Entry 1PSS (X-ray diffraction, 3.00 A resolution); this record covers chains L and H of the 3 polymer chains in the assembly.

Chain L:
Name: Photosynthetic reaction center
Organism: Rhodobacter sphaeroides
Reference sequence: P02954 (RCEL_RHOSH); numbering as in UniProt (aligned over 5-270)
Sequence (266 residues; each row starts with the number of its first residue):
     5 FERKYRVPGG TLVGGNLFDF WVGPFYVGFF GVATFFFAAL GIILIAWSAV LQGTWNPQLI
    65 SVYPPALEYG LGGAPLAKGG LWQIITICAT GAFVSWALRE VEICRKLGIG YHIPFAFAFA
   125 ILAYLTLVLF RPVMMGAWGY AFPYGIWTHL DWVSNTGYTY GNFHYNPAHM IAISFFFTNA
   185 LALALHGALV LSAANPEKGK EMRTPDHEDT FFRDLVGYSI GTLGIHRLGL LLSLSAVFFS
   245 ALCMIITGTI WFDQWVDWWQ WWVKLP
Metal / ion sites: bacteriochlorophyll a Mg site 1 near His153 (its only coordinating residue here); bacteriochlorophyll a Mg site 2 near His173 (its only coordinating residue here); Fe ion: His190, His230 (shared with 3 residues of chain M)
Small-molecule neighbours:
  - bacteriochlorophyll a (BCL), molecule 1: Phe97, Phe121, Ala124, Ile125, Ala127, Tyr128, Leu131, Trp156, Val157, Ser158, Thr160, Gly161, Tyr162, Asn166, Phe167, His168, His173, Ala176, Ile177, Phe180, Phe181, Ser244, Ala245, Cys247, Met248
  - bacteriochlorophyll a (BCL), molecule 2: Phe97, Tyr128, Leu131, Phe146, Ile150, His153, Leu154, Trp156, Val157
  - bacteriochlorophyll a (BCL), molecule 3: Val157, Tyr162, His168, Phe181
  - bacteriochlorophyll a (BCL), molecule 4: His168, His173, Met174, Ile177, Ser178, Phe181, Thr182
  - bacteriopheophytin a (BPH), molecule 1: Thr38, Ala42, Ile49, Cys92, Ala93, Ala96, Phe97, Trp100, Glu104, Ile117, Ala120, Phe121, Phe123, Ala124, Tyr128, Tyr148, Gly149, Ile150, His153, Ser237, Leu238, Val241
  - bacteriopheophytin a (BPH), molecule 2: Phe181, Ala184, Leu185, Ala188, Leu189, Leu219
  - ubiquinone-10 (U10), molecule 1: Val26, Phe29, Val31, Gly35, Val36, Phe39, Trp100, Arg103
  - ubiquinone-10 (U10), molecule 2: Leu185, Ala186, Leu189, His190, Leu193, Val194, Glu212, Asp213, Phe216, Val220, Ser223, Ile224, Gly225, Thr226, Ile229, Leu232

Chain H:
Name: Photosynthetic reaction center
Organism: Rhodobacter sphaeroides
Reference sequence: P11846 (RCEH_RHOSH); residue numbers follow UniProt; this construct covers 12-248
Sequence (237 residues; each row starts with the number of its first residue):
    12 LASLAIYSFW IFLAGLIYYL QTENMREGYP LENEDGTPAA NQGPFPLPKP KTFILPHGRG
    72 TLTVPGPESE DRPIALARTA VSEGFPHAPT GDPMKDGVGP ASWVARRDLP ELDGHGHNKI
   132 KPMKAAAGFH VSAGKNPIGL PVRGCDLEIA GKVVDIWVDI PEQMARFLEV ELKDGSTRLL
   192 PMQMVKVQSN RVHVNALSSD LFAGIPTIKS PTEVTLLEED KICGYVAGGL MYAAPKR

How chain L and chain H interact:
Residue-residue contacts (53):
  Phe5(L) with Tyr40(H), hydrophobic; Pro41(H); Glu81(H)
  Arg7(L) with Ile85(H); Leu87(H), hydrogen bond (side chain-backbone); Arg89(H); His98(H), hydrogen bond
  Lys8(L) with Glu81(H); Ile85(H); Leu87(H); Val109(H); Gly110(H), hydrogen bond (backbone-backbone); Ser113(H), hydrogen bond; Trp114(H)
  Tyr9(L) with Gly110(H); Ser113(H)
  Arg10(L) with Pro97(H); His98(H), hydrogen bond (backbone-backbone)
  Val11(L) with Leu87(H), hydrophobic; His98(H); Gly110(H); Tyr243(H)
  Pro12(L) with Pro97(H), hydrophobic; His98(H); Pro100(H)
  Gly14(L) with Met242(H)
  Asp23(L) with Pro97(H)
  Phe24(L) with Phe96(H), hydrophobic
  Trp25(L) with Gly95(H)
  Arg109(L) with Met242(H)
  Lys110(L) with Pro111(H); Met242(H)
  Gly112(L) with Pro111(H)
  Ala198(L) with Phe64(H)
  Asn199(L) with Lys62(H)
  Lys204(L) with Ile65(H)
  Glu205(L) with Ile65(H); Leu66(H); Pro67(H); Arg70(H), salt bridge
  Met206(L) with Ile65(H), hydrogen bond (backbone-backbone); Pro67(H)
  Thr208(L) with Leu123(H); Asp124(H); Gly125(H)
  Asp210(L) with Asp124(H); Gly125(H), hydrogen bond (side chain-backbone); Pro172(H)
  Asp213(L) with Glu173(H)
  Gly225(L) with Glu173(H)
  Thr226(L) with Glu173(H), hydrogen bond (backbone-side chain)
  Leu227(L) with Glu173(H); Met175(H), hydrophobic
Other interface residues (no listed pair), chain L (28 interface residues in all): Gly13, Leu111, Ile224
Other interface residues (no listed pair), chain H (36 interface residues in all): Gly39, His68, Val115, Lys130, Ala238, Leu241

Overview:
28 residues of chain L face 36 of chain H across their interface; the contacts include 8 hydrogen bonds and 1
salt bridge. Among the polar pairs are Glu205(L)-Arg70(H), Arg7(L)-Leu87(H) and Arg7(L)-His98(H). Bound to
chain L: 4 copies of bacteriochlorophyll a, bacteriopheophytin a and ubiquinone-10.
Here chain L is Photosynthetic reaction center and chain H is Photosynthetic reaction center, both from
Rhodobacter sphaeroides. Entry 1PSS (Crystallographic analyses of site-directed mutants of the photosynthetic
reaction center from rhodobacter sphaeroides) was determined by X-ray diffraction, deposited together with
1PST.
